6TPS - chains A and U of the 22 polymer chains in the assembly; structure by electron microscopy, 3.54 A resolution.

Chain A:
Molecule: DNA-directed RNA polymerase I subunit RPA190
From: Saccharomyces cerevisiae
Notes: EC 2.7.7.6
UniProtKB: P10964 (RPA1_YEAST); numbering as in UniProt (aligned over 1-1664)
Sequence (1664 residues; numbered 1 to 1664; the number before each row is that of its first residue):
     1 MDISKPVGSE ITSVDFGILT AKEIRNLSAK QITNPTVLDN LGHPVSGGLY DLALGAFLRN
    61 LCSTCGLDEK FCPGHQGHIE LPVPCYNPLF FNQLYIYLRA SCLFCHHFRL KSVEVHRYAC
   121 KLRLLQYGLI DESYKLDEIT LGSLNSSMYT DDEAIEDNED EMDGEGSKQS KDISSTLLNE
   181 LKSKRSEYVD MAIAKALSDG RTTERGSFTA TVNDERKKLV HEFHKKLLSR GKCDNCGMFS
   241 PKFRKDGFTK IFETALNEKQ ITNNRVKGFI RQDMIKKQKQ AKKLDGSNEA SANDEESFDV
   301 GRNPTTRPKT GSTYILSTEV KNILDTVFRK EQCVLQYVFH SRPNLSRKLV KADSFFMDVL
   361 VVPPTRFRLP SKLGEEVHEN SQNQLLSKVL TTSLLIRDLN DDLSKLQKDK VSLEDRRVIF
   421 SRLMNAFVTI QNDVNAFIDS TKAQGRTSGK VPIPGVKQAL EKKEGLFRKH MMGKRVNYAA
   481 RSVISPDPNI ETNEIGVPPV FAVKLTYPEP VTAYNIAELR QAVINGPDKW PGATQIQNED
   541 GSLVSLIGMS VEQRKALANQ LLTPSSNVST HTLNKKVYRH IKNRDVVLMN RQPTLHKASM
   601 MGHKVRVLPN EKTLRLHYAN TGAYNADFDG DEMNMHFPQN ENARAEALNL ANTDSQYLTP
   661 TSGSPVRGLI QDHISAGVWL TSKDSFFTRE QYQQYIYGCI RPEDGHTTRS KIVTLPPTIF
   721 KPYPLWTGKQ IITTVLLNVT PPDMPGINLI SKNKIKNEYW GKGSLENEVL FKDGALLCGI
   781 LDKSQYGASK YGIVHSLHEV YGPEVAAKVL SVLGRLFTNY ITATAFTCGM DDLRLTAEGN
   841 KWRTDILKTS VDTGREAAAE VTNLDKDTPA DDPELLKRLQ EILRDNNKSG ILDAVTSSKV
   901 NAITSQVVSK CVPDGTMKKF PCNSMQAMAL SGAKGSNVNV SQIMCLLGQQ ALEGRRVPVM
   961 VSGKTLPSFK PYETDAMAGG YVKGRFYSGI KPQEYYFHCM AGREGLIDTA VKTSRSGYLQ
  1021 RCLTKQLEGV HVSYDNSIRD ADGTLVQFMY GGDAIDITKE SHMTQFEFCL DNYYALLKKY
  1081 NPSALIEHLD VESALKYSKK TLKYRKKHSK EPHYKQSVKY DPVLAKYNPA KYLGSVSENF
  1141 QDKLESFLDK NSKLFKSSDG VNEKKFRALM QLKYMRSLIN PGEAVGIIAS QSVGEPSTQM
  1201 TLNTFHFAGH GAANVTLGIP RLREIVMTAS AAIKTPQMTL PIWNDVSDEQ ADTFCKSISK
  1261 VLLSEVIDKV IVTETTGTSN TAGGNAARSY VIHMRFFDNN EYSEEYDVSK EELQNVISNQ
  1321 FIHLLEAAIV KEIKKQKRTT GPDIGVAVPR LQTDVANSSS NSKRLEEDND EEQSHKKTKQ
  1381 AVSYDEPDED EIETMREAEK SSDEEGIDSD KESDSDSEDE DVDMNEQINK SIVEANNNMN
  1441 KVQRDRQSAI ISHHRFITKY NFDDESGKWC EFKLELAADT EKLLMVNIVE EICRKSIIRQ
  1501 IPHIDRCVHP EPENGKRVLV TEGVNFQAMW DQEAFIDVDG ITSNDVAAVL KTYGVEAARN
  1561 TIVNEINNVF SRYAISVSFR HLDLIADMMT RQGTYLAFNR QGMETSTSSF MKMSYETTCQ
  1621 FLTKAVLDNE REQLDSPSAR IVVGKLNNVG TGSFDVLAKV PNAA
Disordered / not traced: 142-173, 274-311, 1206-1212, 1277-1285, 1339-1439, 1663-1664
Bound ions: Zn2+: Cys-62, Cys-65, Cys-72; Mg2+: Asp-627, Asp-629, Asp-631
UniProt features mapped onto this chain:
  - region: Pro-992 to Glu-1004 (Bridging helix)
  - binding site (Zn(2+)): Cys-62, Cys-65, Cys-72, His-75, Cys-102, Cys-105, Cys-233, Cys-236
  - binding site (Mg(2+)): Asp-627, Asp-629, Asp-631
  - modified residue (Phosphoserine): Ser-889, Ser-1636
From the paper describing this entry:
  - conformationally variable residues (side-chain flip): Lys-462, Asp-629
  - Mg2+ coordination: Asp-627, Asp-629, Asp-631

Chain U:
Molecule: DNA foreign
Sequence (12 nucleotides; each row starts with the number of its first residue):
     1 GGGGGGGGGG GG

Chain A / chain U interface:
Residue-residue contacts (4; chain A residue first):
  His-221(A) / DG6(U)  phosphate contact
  Thr-1228(A) / DG3(U)  phosphate contact
  Thr-1228(A) / DG4(U)  phosphate contact
  Gln-1601(A) / DG5(U)  phosphate contact
Other interface residues (no listed pair), chain A (4 interface residues in all): Arg-99
Other interface residues (no listed pair), chain U (5 interface residues in all): DG7

In short:
The interface between chain A and chain U involves 4 residues on one side and 5 on the other. Curated
annotation (UniProt) lists 8 Zn2+-binding residues and 3 Mg2+-binding residues on chain A. From the paper:
Mg2+ coordination by Asp-627(A), Asp-629(A) and Asp-631(A); conformational variability at Lys-462(A) and
Asp-629(A).
Here chain A is DNA-directed RNA polymerase I subunit RPA190 (Saccharomyces cerevisiae) and chain U is DNA
foreign. Entry 6TPS (early intermediate RNA Polymerase I Pre-initiation complex - eiPIC) was determined by
electron microscopy.
